6BGA - chains C and D of the 5 polymer chains in the assembly; structure by X-ray diffraction, 2.31 A resolution.

== Chain C ==
Name: T cell receptor 2B4 alpha chain
Organism: Mus musculus
Amino-acid sequence (220 residues; numbered -5 to 214; the number before each row is that of its first residue; numbers below 1 keep their minus sign (Ala-5 is residue -5)):
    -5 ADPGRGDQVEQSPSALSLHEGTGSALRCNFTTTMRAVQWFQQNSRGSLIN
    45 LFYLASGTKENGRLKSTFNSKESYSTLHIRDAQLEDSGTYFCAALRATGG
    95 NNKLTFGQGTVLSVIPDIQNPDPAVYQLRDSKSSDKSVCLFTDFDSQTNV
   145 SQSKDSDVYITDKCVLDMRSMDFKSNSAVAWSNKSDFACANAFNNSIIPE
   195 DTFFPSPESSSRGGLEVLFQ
Not modelled in the structure: -5 to 1, 201-214
Disulfides: Cys22-Cys86, Cys133-Cys183
Glycans and other covalent adducts: N-acetylglucosamine (NAG) linked to Asn23

== Chain D ==
Name: T cell receptor 2B4 beta chain
Organism: Mus musculus
Amino-acid sequence (255 residues; row label = number of the first residue in the row; numbering starts at 0):
     0 ADPKVIQTPRYLVKGQGQKAKMRCIPEKGHPVVFWYQQNKNNEFKFLINF
    50 QNQEVLQQIDMTEKRFSAECPSNSPCSLEIQSSEAGDSALYLCASSLNWS
   100 QDTQYFGPGTRLLVLEDLKNVFPPEVAVFEPSEAEISHTQKATLVCLATG
   150 FYPDHVELSWWVNGKEVHSGVCTDPQPLKEQPALNDSRYALSSRLRVSAT
   200 FWQNPRNHFRCQVQFYGLSENDEWTQDRAKPVTQIVSAEAWGRADSRGGL
   250 EVLFQ
Not modelled in the structure: 245-254
Disulfides: Cys23-Cys92, Cys69-Cys75, Cys145-Cys210

== Chain C / chain D interface ==
Contacting residue pairs (101):
  Gln2(C) with Glu42(D)
  Gln32(C) with Thr102(D); Gln103(D), hydrogen bond (side chain-backbone)
  Phe34(C) with Gln103(D); Phe105(D), hydrophobic
  Gln36(C) with Gln37(D), hydrogen bond; Leu89(D)
  Arg39(C) with Arg9(D), hydrogen bond (backbone-side chain); Arg110(D), hydrogen bond (backbone-side chain); Glu156(D), salt bridge
  Gly40(C) with Leu89(D); Arg110(D)
  Leu42(C) with Leu91(D), hydrophobic; Phe105(D), hydrophobic
  Asn44(C) with Thr102(D); Gln103(D), hydrogen bond (side chain-backbone); Tyr104(D)
  Tyr47(C) with Gln100(D), hydrogen bond (side chain-backbone); Asp101(D); Thr102(D)
  Phe85(C) with Asn41(D); Phe43(D), hydrophobic
  Leu89(C) with Ser99(D)
  Gly94(C) with Gln56(D), hydrogen bond (backbone-side chain)
  Asn95(C) with Gln56(D)
  Asn96(C) with Phe33(D); Asn48(D), hydrogen bond (backbone-side chain); Gln56(D), hydrogen bond (backbone-side chain); Trp98(D), hydrogen bond (side chain-backbone); Ser99(D)
  Lys97(C) with Tyr35(D); Phe45(D)
  Leu98(C) with Tyr35(D), hydrogen bond (backbone-side chain); Gln103(D); Phe105(D), hydrophobic
  Phe100(C) with Phe43(D), hydrophobic; Phe105(D), hydrophobic
  Gln102(C) with Asn41(D)
  Asp116(C) with His137(D), salt bridge
  Tyr120(C) with Ser131(D); Ala133(D), hydrophobic; Glu134(D); His137(D); Thr138(D)
  Gln121(C) with Ser131(D)
  Leu122(C) with Phe128(D); Glu129(D); Thr142(D); Val144(D), hydrophobic
  Arg123(C) with Phe128(D); Glu129(D), hydrogen bond (backbone-backbone)
  Asp124(C) with Val127(D); Phe128(D)
  Ser125(C) with Val127(D), hydrogen bond (backbone-backbone); Glu129(D), hydrogen bond; Glu238(D); Ala239(D)
  Ser131(C) with Phe128(D)
  Val132(C) with Phe128(D), hydrophobic; Leu146(D), hydrophobic
  Leu134(C) with Thr142(D)
  Thr136(C) with Arg195(D)
  Asp137(C) with Thr138(D); Arg195(D), salt bridge
  Tyr153(C) with Leu177(D), hydrophobic; Glu179(D), hydrogen bond (side chain-backbone)
  Ile154(C) with Leu177(D)
  Thr155(C) with Asp173(D); Leu177(D); Ser191(D); Arg193(D), hydrogen bond
  Asp156(C) with Arg193(D), hydrogen bond (backbone-side chain)
  Cys158(C) with Cys171(D), disulfide; Thr172(D); Arg193(D)
  Val159(C) with Cys171(D)
  Leu160(C) with Gly169(D); Val170(D); Cys171(D), hydrophobic; Arg195(D)
  Asp161(C) with Ser168(D); Gly169(D), hydrogen bond (backbone-backbone)
  Met162(C) with Lys140(D); Ser168(D); Gly169(D); Arg195(D); Val196(D)
  Arg163(C) with Ser168(D), hydrogen bond (backbone-side chain)
  Met165(C) with Lys140(D)
  Phe167(C) with Lys140(D); Arg195(D)
  Ser169(C) with Arg195(D), hydrogen bond
  Ser171(C) with Arg193(D), hydrogen bond
  Ala172(C) with Arg193(D)
  Val173(C) with Val144(D), hydrophobic; Ser191(D); Arg193(D)
  Trp175(C) with Leu146(D), hydrophobic; Ala189(D), hydrophobic
  Phe197(C) with His137(D)
  Pro199(C) with Ala133(D), hydrophobic
Interface residues without a listed pair, chain C (54 interface residues in all): Ser41, Thr83, Gly101, Lys130, Ser164
Interface residues without a listed pair, chain D (55 interface residues in all): Pro107, Ala126, Pro130, Thr148, Lys178, Ser197
Inter-chain disulfides: Cys158(C)-Cys171(D)

== Overview ==
Chain C and chain D form an interface of 54 and 55 residues respectively; the contacts include 1 disulfide
bond, 21 hydrogen bonds and 3 salt bridges. Polar contacts include Arg39(C)-Glu156(D), Asp116(C)-His137(D) and
Asp137(C)-Arg195(D). N-acetylglucosamine is covalently linked to Asn23(C).
Chain C is T cell receptor 2B4 alpha chain and chain D is T cell receptor 2B4 beta chain, both from Mus
musculus; the structure, 2B4 I-Ek TCR-MHC complex with affinity-enhancing Velcro peptide, was determined by
X-ray diffraction.
